8BEF - chains x and y of the 22 polymer chains in the assembly; structure by electron microscopy, 2.13 A resolution.

[Chain x]
Molecule: Gamma carbonic anhydrase-like 2, mitochondrial
From: Arabidopsis thaliana
UniProtKB: Q9SMN1 (GCAL2_ARATH); numbering as in UniProt (aligned over 1-256)
Chain sequence (256 residues; each row starts with the number of its first residue):
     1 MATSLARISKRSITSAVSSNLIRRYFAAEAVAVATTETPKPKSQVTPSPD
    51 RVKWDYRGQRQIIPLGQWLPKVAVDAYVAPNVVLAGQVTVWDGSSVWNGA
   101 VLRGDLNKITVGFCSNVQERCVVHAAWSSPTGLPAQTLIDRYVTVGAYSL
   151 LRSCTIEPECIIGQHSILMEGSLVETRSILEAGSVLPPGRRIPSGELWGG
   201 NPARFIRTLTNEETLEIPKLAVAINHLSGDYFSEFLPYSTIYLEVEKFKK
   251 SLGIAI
Disordered / not traced: 1-43, 254-256
Small-molecule neighbours: Butyryl Coenzyme A (BCO): Leu106, Arg152, Met169, Glu170, Val185, Pro187, Pro188, Arg190, Asn201, Pro202, Arg204
UniProt features mapped onto this chain:
  - binding site (substrate): Arg103 to Asp105, Gln118, Glu119, Arg152, Gln164, Tyr231
  - binding site (Zn(2+)): His124

[Chain y]
Molecule: Gamma carbonic anhydrase 2, mitochondrial
From: Arabidopsis thaliana
Notes: EC 4.2.1.-
UniProtKB: Q9C6B3 (GCA2_ARATH); numbering as in UniProt (aligned over 1-278)
Chain sequence (278 residues; row label = number of the first residue in the row):
     1 MGTLGRAIYTVGNWIRGTGQALDRVGSLLQGSHRIEEHLSRHRTLMNVFD
    51 KSPLVDKDVFVAPSASVIGDVQIGKGSSIWYGCVLRGDVNNISVGSGTNI
   101 QDNTLVHVAKTNISGKVLPTLIGDNVTVGHSAVIHGCTVEDDAFVGMGAT
   151 LLDGVVVEKHAMVAAGSLVKQNTRIPSGEVWGGNPAKFMRKLTDEEIVYI
   201 SQSAKNYINLAQIHASENSKSFEQIEVERALRKKYARKDEDYDSMLGITR
   251 ETPPELILPDNVLPGGKPVAKVPSTQYF
Disordered / not traced: 266-278
Metal / ion sites: Zn2+: His107, His135 (shared with 1 residue of chain z)
Small-molecule neighbours:
  - Butyryl Coenzyme A (BCO): Gln101, Thr127, His130, Phe144, Gly146, Met147, Met162, Ala164, Ala165, Val180, Gly183, Met189, Arg190, Tyr199, Ser203, Tyr207
  - phosphatidylcholine (PC7; (7S)-4-hydroxy-N,N,N-trimethyl-9-oxo-7-[(palmitoyloxy)methyl]-3,5,8-trioxa-4-phosphahexacosan-1-aminium 4-oxide): Leu4, Ile8, Val11, Trp14, Ile15, Thr18
UniProt features mapped onto this chain:
  - binding site (substrate): Arg86 to Asp88, Gln101, Asp102, Asn209
  - binding site (Zn(2+)): His107, His130, His135

[Chain x / chain y interface]
Residue-residue contacts (90; chain x residue first):
  Gln44(x) - Asp56(y)
  Val45(x) - Leu54(y)  hydrophobic
  Val45(x) - Asp56(y)
  Val45(x) - Gln72(y)
  Val45(x) - Ile73(y)
  Thr46(x) - Asp56(y)  hydrogen bond (backbone-side chain)
  Thr46(x) - Lys57(y)  hydrogen bond (backbone-backbone)
  Pro47(x) - Leu54(y)  hydrophobic
  Pro47(x) - Val55(y)
  Pro47(x) - Lys57(y)
  Ser48(x) - Lys57(y)
  Arg51(x) - Leu45(y)
  Arg51(x) - Val55(y)
  Arg51(x) - Asp56(y)  hydrogen bond (side chain-backbone)
  Arg51(x) - Lys57(y)  hydrogen bond (side chain-backbone)
  Arg51(x) - Val59(y)  hydrogen bond (side chain-backbone)
  Arg51(x) - Val61(y)
  Lys53(x) - Arg43(y)
  Lys53(x) - Thr44(y)  hydrogen bond (backbone-backbone)
  Lys53(x) - Leu45(y)  hydrogen bond (backbone-backbone)
  Trp54(x) - Ser40(y)  hydrogen bond (side chain-backbone)
  Trp54(x) - His42(y)
  Tyr56(x) - Leu39(y)
  Tyr56(x) - Ser40(y)
  Arg57(x) - Lys220(y)  hydrogen bond (side chain-backbone)
  Arg57(x) - Ser221(y)
  Gly58(x) - Ser40(y)
  Gln59(x) - Pro63(y)
  Gln59(x) - Ser64(y)  hydrogen bond (side chain-backbone)
  Gln59(x) - Tyr81(y)
  Gln59(x) - Asn218(y)  hydrogen bond
  Arg60(x) - Glu217(y)  salt bridge
  Arg60(x) - Ile225(y)
  Ile63(x) - Tyr81(y)
  Ile63(x) - Glu217(y)
  Ile63(x) - Asn218(y)
  Pro64(x) - Glu217(y)
  Pro64(x) - Arg232(y)
  Leu65(x) - His214(y)
  Leu65(x) - Leu258(y)
  Gly66(x) - Arg232(y)  hydrogen bond (backbone-side chain)
  Gly66(x) - Leu256(y)
  Gly66(x) - Leu258(y)
  Gln67(x) - Tyr235(y)
  Gln67(x) - Leu256(y)  hydrogen bond (backbone-backbone)
  Trp68(x) - Leu258(y)  hydrophobic
  Trp68(x) - Leu263(y)  hydrophobic
  Gly99(x) - Asn103(y)  hydrogen bond (backbone-side chain)
  Val101(x) - Asp102(y)
  Val101(x) - Asn103(y)
  Arg103(x) - Trp80(y)
  Arg103(x) - Asp102(y)  salt bridge
  Arg103(x) - His130(y)
  Arg103(x) - Tyr207(y)  hydrogen bond
  Arg103(x) - Leu210(y)
  Arg103(x) - His214(y)
  Asp105(x) - Leu210(y)
  Asp105(x) - His214(y)  salt bridge
  Leu106(x) - Leu210(y)  hydrophobic
  Arg120(x) - Asn103(y)  hydrogen bond
  Val122(x) - Asn103(y)
  Val122(x) - His130(y)
  Val122(x) - Ser131(y)
  His124(x) - His130(y)  hydrogen bond
  His124(x) - Tyr207(y)
  Trp127(x) - Asn206(y)
  Trp127(x) - Val262(y)
  Trp127(x) - Leu263(y)
  Trp127(x) - Pro264(y)
  Leu150(x) - His130(y)
  Leu150(x) - Ser131(y)
  Leu150(x) - Met147(y)
  Leu150(x) - Gly148(y)
  Arg152(x) - Met147(y)
  Ile167(x) - Met147(y)  hydrophobic
  Ile167(x) - Gly166(y)
  Leu168(x) - Met147(y)
  Met169(x) - Met147(y)  hydrophobic
  Met169(x) - Ala165(y)  hydrophobic
  Asn201(x) - Gly166(y)  hydrogen bond (side chain-backbone)
  Glu234(x) - Arg34(y)  hydrogen bond (backbone-side chain)
  Ser239(x) - Glu37(y)  hydrogen bond
  Thr240(x) - Asp23(y)
  Ile241(x) - Glu37(y)
  Ile241(x) - His38(y)
  Leu243(x) - Arg16(y)
  Leu243(x) - Gln20(y)
  Val245(x) - Leu39(y)  hydrophobic
  Glu246(x) - Arg16(y)  salt bridge
  Phe248(x) - Leu39(y)  hydrophobic
Other interface residues (no listed pair), chain x (51 interface residues in all): Asp50, Asp55, Leu69, Val83, Ala85, Cys121, Val185, Phe235, Glu244
Other interface residues (no listed pair), chain y (62 interface residues in all): Arg41, Met46, Asn47, Ser52, Ala62, Gly74, Gly82, Gln101, Gly183, Asn184, Ile213, Phe222, Thr252, Asn261

[Overview]
The interface between chain x and chain y involves 51 residues on one side and 62 on the other; the contacts
include 20 hydrogen bonds and 4 salt bridges. Polar contacts include Arg60(x)-Glu217(y), Arg103(x)-Asp102(y)
and Asp105(x)-His214(y).
Here chain x is Gamma carbonic anhydrase-like 2, mitochondrial and chain y is Gamma carbonic anhydrase 2,
mitochondrial, both from Arabidopsis thaliana. Entry 8BEF (Cryo-EM structure of the Arabidopsis thaliana
I+III2 supercomplex (CI membrane core)) was determined by electron microscopy together with 8BED, 8BEE, 8BEH,
8BEL, 8BEP, 8BPX, 8BQ5 and 8BQ6 from the same study.
